1ETF - chains A and B; structure by solution NMR.

Chain A:
Molecule: Rev response element RNA
Sequence (34 nucleotides; numbered 41 to 79; 5 numbers in that range are skipped by the numbering (no residue carries them; nothing is unmodelled there); the number before each row is that of its first residue):
    41 GGUCUGGGCGCAGCGCAA
    64 GCUGACGGUACAGGCC

Chain B:
Molecule: Rev peptide
From: Human immunodeficiency virus 1
Reference sequence: P05866 (REV_HV1W2); residues 33-55 here correspond to UniProt positions 7-29 (UniProt number = residue number - 26)
Chain sequence (23 residues; each row starts with the number of its first residue):
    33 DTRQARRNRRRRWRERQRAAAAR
Sequence notes: conflict Asp33 (Gly7 in P05866), Ala51 (Gln25 in P05866), Ala52 (Ile26 in P05866), Ala53 (Arg27 in P05866), Ala54 (Ser28 in P05866), Arg55 (Ile29 in P05866)
Swiss-Prot annotation at these positions:
  - motif: Thr34 to Arg50 (Nuclear localization signal and RNA-binding (RRE))

Interface between chain A and chain B:
Pairs across the interface - 30 pairs, chain A then chain B:
  C44(A) - Arg44(B)  base contact
  U45(A) - Arg44(B)  base contact
  G46(A) - Gln36(B)  sugar contact
  G46(A) - Ala37(B)  sugar contact
  G46(A) - Asn40(B)  sugar contact
  G46(A) - Arg41(B)  phosphate contact
  G46(A) - Arg43(B)  base contact
  G46(A) - Arg44(B)  base contact
  G47(A) - Thr34(B)  phosphate contact
  G47(A) - Gln36(B)  base contact
  G47(A) - Ala37(B)  phosphate contact
  G47(A) - Asn40(B)  base contact
  G48(A) - Gln36(B)  base contact
  U66(A) - Arg35(B)  phosphate contact
  G67(A) - Arg35(B)  base contact
  A68(A) - Arg42(B)  phosphate contact
  A68(A) - Trp45(B)  base contact
  A68(A) - Arg46(B)  base contact
  C69(A) - Arg35(B)  base contact
  C69(A) - Arg39(B)  base contact
  C69(A) - Arg46(B)  phosphate contact
  G70(A) - Arg39(B)  base contact
  G70(A) - Arg46(B)  phosphate contact
  G71(A) - Arg46(B)  phosphate contact
  U72(A) - Arg43(B)  phosphate contact
  U72(A) - Arg46(B)  phosphate contact
  A73(A) - Asn40(B)  base contact
  A73(A) - Arg43(B)  phosphate contact
  C74(A) - Arg43(B)  base contact
  A75(A) - Arg44(B)  base contact
Also at the interface, not in a pair above, chain A (17 interface residues in all): C49, G50
Also at the interface, not in a pair above, chain B (15 interface residues in all): Asp33, Arg38, Glu47

Overview:
Chain A and chain B form an interface of 17 and 15 residues respectively.
Chain A is Rev response element RNA and chain B is Rev peptide (Human immunodeficiency virus 1); the
structure, Rev response element (rre) RNA complexed with rev peptide, NMR, minimized average structure, was
determined by solution NMR, deposited together with 1ETG.
